Entry 6ME1 (X-ray diffraction, 1.97 A resolution); this record covers chains A and B of the 3 polymer chains in the assembly.

[Chain A]
Molecule: VRC34.01 Fab heavy chain
From: Homo sapiens
Notes: antibody fragment or engineered binder
Chain sequence (223 residues; each row starts with the number of its first residue; a row labelled like 82A-82C holds insertion residues (82A, then the next letters in order)):
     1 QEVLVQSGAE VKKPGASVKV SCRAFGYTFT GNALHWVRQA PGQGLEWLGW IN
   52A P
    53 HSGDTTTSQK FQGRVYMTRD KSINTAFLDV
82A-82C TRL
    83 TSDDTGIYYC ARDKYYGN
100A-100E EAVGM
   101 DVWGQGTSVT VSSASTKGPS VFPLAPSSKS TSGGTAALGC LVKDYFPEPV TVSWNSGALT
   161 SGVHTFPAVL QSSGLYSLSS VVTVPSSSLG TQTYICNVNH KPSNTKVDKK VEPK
Disulfides: Cys22-Cys92, Cys140-Cys196

[Chain B]
Molecule: VRC34.01 Fab light chain
From: Homo sapiens
Notes: antibody fragment or engineered binder
Chain sequence (212 residues; row label = number of the first residue in the row):
     1 DIQLTQSPSF LSASVGDKVT ITCRASQGVR NELAWYQQKP GKAPNLLIYY ASTLQSGVPS
    61 RFSATGSGTH FTLTVSSLQP EDFATYFCQH MSSYPLTFGG GTKVEIKRTV AAPSVFIFPP
   121 SDEQLKSGTA SVVCLLNNFY PREAKVQWKV DNALQSGNSQ ESVTEQDSKD STYSLSSTLT
   181 LSKADYEKHK VYACEVTHQG LSSPVTKSFN RG
Disulfides: Cys23-Cys88, Cys134-Cys194

[Chain A / chain B interface]
Residue-residue contacts (63):
  His35(A) - Leu96(B)
  Gln39(A) - Gln38(B)  hydrogen bond
  Leu45(A) - Pro44(B)  hydrophobic
  Leu45(A) - Phe87(B)  hydrophobic
  Leu45(A) - Phe98(B)
  Trp47(A) - Tyr94(B)  hydrophobic
  Trp47(A) - Pro95(B)  hydrophobic
  Trp47(A) - Leu96(B)
  Trp50(A) - Tyr94(B)  hydrogen bond
  Thr58(A) - Tyr94(B)  hydrogen bond
  Ser60(A) - Pro95(B)
  Tyr91(A) - Gln38(B)
  Tyr91(A) - Lys42(B)
  Tyr91(A) - Ala43(B)  hydrophobic
  Lys96(A) - Leu46(B)
  Lys96(A) - Tyr49(B)  hydrogen bond
  Lys96(A) - Gln55(B)  hydrogen bond
  Tyr98(A) - Tyr50(B)
  Ala100B(A) - Met91(B)
  Val100C(A) - Tyr49(B)
  Val100C(A) - Tyr50(B)
  Val100C(A) - Met91(B)  hydrogen bond (backbone-side chain)
  Gly100D(A) - Tyr36(B)
  Met100E(A) - Tyr36(B)  hydrogen bond (backbone-side chain)
  Met100E(A) - Leu46(B)
  Met100E(A) - Gln89(B)
  Asp101(A) - Leu46(B)
  Asp101(A) - Gln55(B)
  Trp103(A) - Ala43(B)  hydrophobic
  Trp103(A) - Pro44(B)
  Gly104(A) - Ala43(B)
  Val121(A) - Glu123(B)
  Phe122(A) - Ser121(B)
  Phe122(A) - Glu123(B)
  Phe122(A) - Gln124(B)
  Pro123(A) - Ser121(B)
  Leu124(A) - Phe118(B)
  Ala125(A) - Phe118(B)
  Ala137(A) - Phe116(B)  hydrophobic
  Ala137(A) - Phe118(B)
  Leu141(A) - Ser131(B)
  Lys143(A) - Gln124(B)
  Lys143(A) - Ser131(B)
  His164(A) - Asn137(B)
  His164(A) - Asn138(B)  hydrogen bond
  His164(A) - Ser174(B)  hydrogen bond
  Phe166(A) - Leu135(B)  hydrophobic
  Phe166(A) - Ser162(B)
  Phe166(A) - Thr164(B)
  Phe166(A) - Ser174(B)
  Phe166(A) - Leu175(B)
  Phe166(A) - Ser176(B)
  Pro167(A) - Ser162(B)  hydrogen bond (backbone-side chain)
  Pro167(A) - Val163(B)
  Val169(A) - Gln160(B)
  Val169(A) - Glu161(B)
  Val169(A) - Ser162(B)
  Leu170(A) - Gln160(B)  hydrogen bond (backbone-side chain)
  Gln171(A) - Gln160(B)
  Val181(A) - Leu135(B)  hydrophobic
  Thr183(A) - Asn137(B)
  Lys209(A) - Glu123(B)  salt bridge
  Lys214(A) - Asp122(B)  salt bridge
Interface residues without a listed pair, chain A (40 interface residues in all): Val37, Gly44, Thr135, Leu138, Ser179
Interface residues without a listed pair, chain B (39 interface residues in all): Ala34, Thr129, Val133, Asp167, Thr180

[In short]
The interface between chain A and chain B involves 40 residues on one side and 39 on the other, with 11
hydrogen bonds and 2 salt bridges. Among the polar pairs are Lys209(A)-Glu123(B), Lys214(A)-Asp122(B) and
Gln39(A)-Gln38(B).
Here chain A is VRC34.01 Fab heavy chain and chain B is VRC34.01 Fab light chain, both from Homo sapiens.
Entry 6ME1 (Crystal structure of the clade B isolate B41 mutant fusion peptide (residues 512-521) in complex
with ...) was determined by X-ray diffraction together with 6MCO and 6MDT from the same study.
